PDB entry 8WVZ | electron microscopy, 3.15 A resolution | chains E and F of the 8 polymer chains in the assembly

# Chain E (and F)
Molecule: Putative primase C962R
From: African swine fever virus
Notes: chain F of this document is another copy of the same molecule, construct and numbering; everything in this record applies to it too
UniProt: A0A2X0TKI6 (A0A2X0TKI6_ASF); residues 1-962 here = UniProt positions 1-962
Amino-acid sequence (972 residues; numbered 1 to 972; the number before each row is that of its first residue):
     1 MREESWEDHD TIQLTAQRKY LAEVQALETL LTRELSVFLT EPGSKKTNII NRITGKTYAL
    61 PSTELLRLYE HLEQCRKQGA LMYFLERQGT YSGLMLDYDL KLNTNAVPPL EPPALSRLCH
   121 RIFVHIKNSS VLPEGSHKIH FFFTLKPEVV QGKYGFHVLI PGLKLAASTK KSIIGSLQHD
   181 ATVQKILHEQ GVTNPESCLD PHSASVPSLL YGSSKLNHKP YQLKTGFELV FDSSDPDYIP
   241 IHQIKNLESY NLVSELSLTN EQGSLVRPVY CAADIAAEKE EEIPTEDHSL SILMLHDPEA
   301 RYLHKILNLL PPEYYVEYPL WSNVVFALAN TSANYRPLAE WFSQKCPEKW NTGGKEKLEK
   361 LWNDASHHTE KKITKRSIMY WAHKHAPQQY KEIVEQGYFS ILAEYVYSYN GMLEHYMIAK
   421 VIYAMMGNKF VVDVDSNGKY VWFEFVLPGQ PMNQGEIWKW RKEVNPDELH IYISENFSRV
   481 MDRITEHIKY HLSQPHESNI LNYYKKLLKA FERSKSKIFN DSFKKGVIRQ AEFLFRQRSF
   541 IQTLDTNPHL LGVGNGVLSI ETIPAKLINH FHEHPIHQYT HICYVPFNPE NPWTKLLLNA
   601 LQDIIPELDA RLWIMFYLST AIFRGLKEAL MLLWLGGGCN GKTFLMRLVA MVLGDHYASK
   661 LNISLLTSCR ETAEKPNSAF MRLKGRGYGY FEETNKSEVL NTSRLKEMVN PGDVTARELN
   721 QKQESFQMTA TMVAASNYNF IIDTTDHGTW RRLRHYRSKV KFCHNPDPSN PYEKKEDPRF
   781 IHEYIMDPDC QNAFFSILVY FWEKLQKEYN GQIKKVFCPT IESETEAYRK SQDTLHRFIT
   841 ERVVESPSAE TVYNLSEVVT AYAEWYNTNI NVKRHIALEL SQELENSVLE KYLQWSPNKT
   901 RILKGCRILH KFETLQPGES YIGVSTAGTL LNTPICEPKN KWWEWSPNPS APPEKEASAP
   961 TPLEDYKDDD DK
Disordered / not traced: 1-21, 133-138, 237-246, 270-288, 917-936, 951-972 (chain F: 1-288, 919-934, 951-972)
Sequence notes: expression tag (963-972)
Metal / ion sites: Mg2+: Thr643 (together with ADP)
Small-molecule neighbours: ADP: Ala600, Ile604, Gly637, Gly638, Cys639, Asn640, Gly641, Lys642, Thr643, Phe644, Phe762, Lys775, Glu776, Asp777, Pro778, Phe780, Ile781

# Interface between chain E and chain F
Residue-residue contacts (46; chain E residue first):
  Asn453(E) - Ser539(F)
  Asn453(E) - Gln542(F)
  Arg461(E) - Arg538(F)
  Glu463(E) - Arg538(F)  salt bridge
  Asn465(E) - Tyr440(F)
  Asn465(E) - Phe533(F)
  Asp467(E) - Tyr440(F)  hydrogen bond
  Asp467(E) - Phe533(F)
  Asp467(E) - Arg536(F)  salt bridge
  His470(E) - Phe533(F)
  Ser474(E) - Tyr416(F)
  Glu512(E) - Asn410(F)
  Lys515(E) - Tyr409(F)
  Ser516(E) - Met412(F)  hydrogen bond
  Phe519(E) - Tyr409(F)
  Phe519(E) - Glu414(F)
  Phe519(E) - His415(F)
  Phe519(E) - Tyr416(F)
  Phe519(E) - Met417(F)  hydrophobic
  Asn520(E) - Glu414(F)  hydrogen bond
  Asn520(E) - His415(F)
  Asp521(E) - Arg529(F)  salt bridge
  Asp521(E) - Gln530(F)  hydrogen bond
  Lys524(E) - Gln530(F)
  Lys525(E) - Arg529(F)
  Asn662(E) - Thr672(F)  hydrogen bond
  Ser678(E) - Arg717(F)
  Thr694(E) - Lys706(F)
  Asn695(E) - Thr702(F)
  Lys696(E) - Ile876(F)
  Asn739(E) - Leu878(F)
  Ile741(E) - Leu878(F)  hydrophobic
  His782(E) - Leu626(F)
  His782(E) - Lys627(F)
  Glu841(E) - Asn854(F)  hydrogen bond
  Glu845(E) - Asn898(F)  hydrogen bond
  Asn869(E) - Asn854(F)
  Asn869(E) - Ala877(F)
  Ile870(E) - Ile876(F)
  Ile870(E) - Ala877(F)  hydrogen bond (backbone-backbone)
  Ile870(E) - Leu878(F)
  Asn871(E) - Arg874(F)
  Val872(E) - Arg874(F)  hydrogen bond (backbone-side chain)
  Lys911(E) - Tyr853(F)
  Phe912(E) - Tyr853(F)
  Phe912(E) - Ile902(F)  hydrophobic
Interface residues without a listed pair, chain E (42 interface residues in all): Val464, Ile471, Ser478, Arg647, Arg682, Glu693, Ser697, Asn720, Thr840, Val844, Thr868
Interface residues without a listed pair, chain F (41 interface residues in all): Tyr405, Val434, Gly438, Glu628, Glu674, Asn701, Asn710, Thr715, Asn720, Gln723, Val852, Thr900

# Overview
The interface between chain E and chain F involves 42 residues on one side and 41 on the other; the contacts
include 9 hydrogen bonds and 3 salt bridges. Among the polar pairs are Glu463(E)-Arg538(F),
Asp467(E)-Arg536(F) and Asp521(E)-Arg529(F). Bound to chain E: ADP.
Both chains are Putative primase C962R (African swine fever virus). Entry 8WVZ (Structure of ADP-Form
AsfvPrimPol Hexamer) was determined by electron microscopy.
